9MML - chains L and N of the 4 polymer chains in the assembly; structure by electron microscopy, 3.67 A resolution.

# Chain L
Molecule: 1A6 light chain
Source organism: Homo sapiens
Amino-acid sequence (217 residues; row label = number of the first residue in the row):
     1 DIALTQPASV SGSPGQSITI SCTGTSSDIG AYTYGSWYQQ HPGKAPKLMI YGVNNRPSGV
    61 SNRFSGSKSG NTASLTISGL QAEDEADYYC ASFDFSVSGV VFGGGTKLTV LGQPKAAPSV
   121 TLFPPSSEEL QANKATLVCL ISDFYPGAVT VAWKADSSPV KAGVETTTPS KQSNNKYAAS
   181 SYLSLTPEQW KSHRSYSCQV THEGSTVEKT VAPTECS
Disordered / not traced: 217
Disulfides: Cys22-Cys90

# Chain N
Molecule: RB1 light chain
Source organism: Homo sapiens
Amino-acid sequence (214 residues; numbered 1 to 214; the number before each row is that of its first residue):
     1 DIQMTQSPSS LSASVGDRVT ITCRTSQDVR GALAWYQQKP GKAPKLLIFD ASSLETGVPS
    61 RFSGSGSGTV FTLTISSLQP EDFAAYYCQQ FLDFPFTFGQ GTRLEIKRTV AAPSVFIFPP
   121 SDEQLKSGTA SVVCLLNNFY PREAKVQWKV DNALQSGNSQ ESVTEQDSKD STYSLSSTLT
   181 LSKADYEKHK VYACEVTHQG LSSPVTKSFN RGEC
Disordered / not traced: 214
Disulfides: Cys23-Cys88

# How chain L and chain N interact
Contacting residue pairs (14; chain L residue first):
  Tyr34(L) - Asp50(N)  hydrogen bond
  Tyr51(L) - Arg30(N)  hydrogen bond (side chain-backbone)
  Tyr51(L) - Gly31(N)
  Val53(L) - Ser52(N)  hydrogen bond (backbone-side chain)
  Asn54(L) - Ser52(N)  hydrogen bond (backbone-side chain)
  Asn54(L) - Gly64(N)  hydrogen bond (side chain-backbone)
  Asn54(L) - Ser65(N)
  Asn54(L) - Gly66(N)  hydrogen bond (backbone-backbone)
  Asn55(L) - Gly31(N)
  Asn55(L) - Ala51(N)
  Asn55(L) - Ser52(N)  hydrogen bond
  Asn55(L) - Gly66(N)
  Arg56(L) - Gly66(N)  hydrogen bond (backbone-backbone)
  Arg56(L) - Ser67(N)  hydrogen bond
Interface residues without a listed pair, chain L (8 interface residues in all): Gly52, Ser58
Interface residues without a listed pair, chain N (12 interface residues in all): Asp28, Ser53, Gly68
Interface features reported in the paper:
  - epitope / paratope residues, chain N: Ser52(N), Gly64(N), Gly66(N), Ser67(N)
  - interface residues, chain N: Ser52(N), Gly64(N), Gly66(N), Ser67(N)

# Overview
8 residues of chain L and 12 residues of chain N are in contact; the contacts include 9 hydrogen bonds. Among
the polar pairs are Tyr34(L)-Asp50(N), Tyr51(L)-Arg30(N) and Val53(L)-Ser52(N). From the paper:
epitope/paratope residues Ser52(N), Gly64(N) and Gly66(N) among others; interface residues Ser52(N), Gly64(N)
and Gly66(N) among others.
Chain L is 1A6 light chain and chain N is RB1 light chain, both from Homo sapiens; the structure, RB1 Fab
bound to 1A6 anti-idiotype Fab, was determined by electron microscopy.
